1N42 - chain A; structure by X-ray diffraction, 2.10 A resolution.

Chain A:
Name: Annexin V
From: Rattus norvegicus
UniProtKB: P14668 (ANXA5_RAT); numbering as in UniProt (aligned over 1-319)
Sequence (319 residues; numbered 1 to 319; the number before each row is that of its first residue):
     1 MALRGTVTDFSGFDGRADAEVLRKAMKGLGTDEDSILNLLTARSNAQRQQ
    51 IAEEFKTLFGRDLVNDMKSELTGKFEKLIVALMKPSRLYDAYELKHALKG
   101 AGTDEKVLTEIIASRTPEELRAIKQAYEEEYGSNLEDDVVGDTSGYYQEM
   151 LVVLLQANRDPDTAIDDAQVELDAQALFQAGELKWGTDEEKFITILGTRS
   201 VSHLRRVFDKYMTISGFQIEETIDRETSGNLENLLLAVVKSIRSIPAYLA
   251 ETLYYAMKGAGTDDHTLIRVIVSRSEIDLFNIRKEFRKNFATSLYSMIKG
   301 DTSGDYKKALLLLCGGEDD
Unresolved in the structure: 1
Sequence notes: engineered mutation Glu-149 (Arg in P14668)
Bound ions: Ca2+ site 1: Met-26, Gly-28, Gly-30, Glu-70; Ca2+ site 2: Leu-98, Gly-100, Gly-102, Thr-103, Asp-142; Ca2+ site 3: Gly-181, Lys-184, Gly-186, Glu-226 (together with sulfate ion); Ca2+ site 4: Asp-224, Thr-227, Glu-232; Ca2+ site 5: Met-257, Gly-259, Gly-261, Asp-301
Swiss-Prot annotation at these positions:
  - motif: Leu-312 to Asp-318 ([IL]-x-C-x-x-[DE] motif)
  - modified residue: Ala-2 (N-acetylalanine), Ser-35 (Phosphoserine), Lys-68 (N6-acetyllysine), Lys-74 (N6-acetyllysine), Lys-77 (N6-acetyllysine), Lys-95 (N6-acetyllysine), Lys-99 (N6-acetyllysine), Lys-288 (N6-succinyllysine)
  - cross-link: Lys-27 (Glycyl lysine isopeptide (Lys-Gly) (interchain with G-Cter in SUMO1))

In short:
Met-26, Gly-28, Gly-30 and Glu-70 form the Ca2+ site 1. The Ca2+ site 2 is built by Leu-98, Gly-100, Gly-102,
Thr-103 and Asp-142.
Chain A is Annexin V (Rattus norvegicus); the structure, Crystal Structure of Annexin V R149E Mutant, was
determined by X-ray diffraction (same publication as 1N41 and 1N44).
